9DUT - chains D and E of the 7 polymer chains in the assembly; structure by electron microscopy, 3.30 A resolution.

[Chain D (and E)]
Molecule: Phosphoprotein
From: Measles virus strain Edmonston-B
Notes: chain E of this document is another copy of the same molecule, construct and numbering; everything in this record applies to it too
Reference sequence: Q83623 (PHOSP_MEASF); numbering as in UniProt (aligned over 1-507)
Sequence (509 residues; each row starts with the number of its first residue):
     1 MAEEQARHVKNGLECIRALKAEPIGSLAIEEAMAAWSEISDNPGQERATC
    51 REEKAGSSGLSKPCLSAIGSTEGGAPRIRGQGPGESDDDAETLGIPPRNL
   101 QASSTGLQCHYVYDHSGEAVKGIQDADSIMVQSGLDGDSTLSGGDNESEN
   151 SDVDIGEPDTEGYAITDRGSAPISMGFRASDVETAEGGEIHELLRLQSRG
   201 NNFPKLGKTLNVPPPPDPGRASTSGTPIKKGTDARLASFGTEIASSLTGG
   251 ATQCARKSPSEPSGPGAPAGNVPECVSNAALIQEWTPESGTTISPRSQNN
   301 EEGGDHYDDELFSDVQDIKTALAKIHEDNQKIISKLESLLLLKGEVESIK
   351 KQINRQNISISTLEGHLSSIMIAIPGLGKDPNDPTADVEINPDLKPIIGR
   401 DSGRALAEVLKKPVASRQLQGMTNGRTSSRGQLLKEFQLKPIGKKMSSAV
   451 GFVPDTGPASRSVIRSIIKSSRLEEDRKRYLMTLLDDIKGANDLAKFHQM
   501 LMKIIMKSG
Not modelled in the structure: 1-323, 381-509 (chain E: 1-323, 398-509)
Differences from the reference sequence: expression tag (508-509)
Swiss-Prot annotation at these positions:
  - region (Interaction with the L polymerase): Ser361 to Leu377, Pro396 to Leu410
  - binding site (Ca(2+)): Asp314
  - modified residue (Phosphoserine): Ser86, Ser151

[Chain D / chain E interface]
Pairs across the interface - 41 pairs, chain D then chain E:
  Ile325(D) - Ile325(E)  hydrophobic
  His326(D) - Lys324(E)
  His326(D) - Asp328(E)  salt bridge
  Asn329(D) - Ile325(E)
  Asn329(D) - Asp328(E)
  Asn329(D) - Asn329(E)
  Asn329(D) - Ile332(E)
  Gln330(D) - Asp328(E)
  Ile332(D) - Ile332(E)  hydrophobic
  Ile333(D) - Ile332(E)  hydrophobic
  Ile333(D) - Lys335(E)
  Leu336(D) - Ile332(E)
  Leu336(D) - Lys335(E)
  Leu336(D) - Leu336(E)  hydrophobic
  Leu336(D) - Leu339(E)  hydrophobic
  Glu337(D) - Lys335(E)  salt bridge
  Leu339(D) - Leu339(E)
  Leu340(D) - Ser338(E)
  Leu340(D) - Leu339(E)  hydrophobic
  Lys343(D) - Ser338(E)  hydrogen bond (side chain-backbone)
  Lys343(D) - Leu339(E)
  Lys343(D) - Leu342(E)
  Glu347(D) - Glu345(E)
  Lys350(D) - Glu345(E)  salt bridge
  Lys350(D) - Ser348(E)
  Lys350(D) - Ile349(E)
  Lys350(D) - Gln352(E)
  Ile353(D) - Ile349(E)  hydrophobic
  Ile353(D) - Gln352(E)
  Ile353(D) - Ile353(E)  hydrophobic
  Asn357(D) - Gln352(E)  hydrogen bond (side chain-backbone)
  Asn357(D) - Gln356(E)
  Asn357(D) - Ser359(E)
  Ile360(D) - Ser359(E)
  Ile360(D) - Leu363(E)  hydrophobic
  Glu364(D) - Ser359(E)
  Glu364(D) - Thr362(E)
  Leu367(D) - Leu363(E)  hydrophobic
  Leu367(D) - His366(E)
  Leu367(D) - Leu367(E)  hydrophobic
  Ile372(D) - Ile374(E)  hydrophobic
Interface residues without a listed pair, chain D (22 interface residues in all): Val346, Leu363, Ile370
Interface residues without a listed pair, chain E (26 interface residues in all): Lys331, Arg355, Ile360, Ile370

[Overview]
22 residues of chain D face 26 of chain E across their interface; the contacts include 2 hydrogen bonds and 3
salt bridges. Polar contacts include His326(D)-Asp328(E), Glu337(D)-Lys335(E) and Lys350(D)-Glu345(E). Curated
annotation (UniProt) lists Ca2+-binding residue Asp314(D) on chain D.
Both chains are Phosphoprotein (Measles virus strain Edmonston-B). Entry 9DUT (Cryo-EM structure of the
Measles Virus polymerase (L) protein in complex with the tetrameric phosphoprotein (P) ...) was determined by
electron microscopy, deposited together with 9DUS.
